Entry 5W5C (X-ray diffraction, 1.85 A resolution); this record covers chains B and C of the 6 polymer chains in the assembly.

== Chain B ==
Protein: Syntaxin-1A
Organism: Rattus norvegicus
Reference sequence: P32851 (STX1A_RAT); numbering as in UniProt (aligned over 191-256)
Amino-acid sequence (67 residues; each row starts with the number of its first residue):
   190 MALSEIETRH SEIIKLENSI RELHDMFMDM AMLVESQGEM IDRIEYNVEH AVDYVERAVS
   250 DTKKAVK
Not modelled in the structure: 190, 245-256
Sequence notes: initiating methionine (190)
Swiss-Prot annotation at these positions:
  - site: Lys-253, Ala-254 (Microbial infection: Cleavage)
  - cross-link (Glycyl lysine isopeptide (Lys-Gly)): Lys-252 (interchain with G-Cter in SUMO), Lys-253 (interchain with G-Cter in SUMO), Lys-256 (interchain with G-Cter in SUMO)

== Chain C ==
Protein: Synaptosomal-associated protein 25
Organism: Rattus norvegicus
Reference sequence: P60881 (SNP25_RAT), isoform P60881-2; residues 7-83 here = UniProt positions 7-83
Amino-acid sequence (77 residues; numbered 7 to 83; the number before each row is that of its first residue):
     7 MRNELEEMQR RADQLADESL ESTRRMLQLV EESKDAGIRT LVMLDEQGEQ LDRVEEGMNH
    67 INQDMKEAEK NLKDLGK
Not modelled in the structure: 7-9, 75-83

== Chain B / chain C interface ==
Pairs across the interface - 50 pairs, chain B then chain C:
  Leu-192(B) / Met-14(C)
  Leu-192(B) / Ala-18(C)  hydrophobic
  Ile-195(B) / Ala-18(C)
  Glu-196(B) / Leu-21(C)
  His-199(B) / Leu-21(C)
  His-199(B) / Glu-24(C)
  His-199(B) / Ser-25(C)  hydrogen bond
  Ile-202(B) / Ser-25(C)
  Ile-202(B) / Ser-28(C)
  Ile-202(B) / Met-32(C)
  Ile-203(B) / Ser-28(C)
  Leu-205(B) / Met-32(C)  hydrophobic
  Glu-206(B) / Ser-28(C)  hydrogen bond
  Glu-206(B) / Arg-31(C)  salt bridge
  Glu-206(B) / Met-32(C)
  Ile-209(B) / Met-32(C)  hydrophobic
  Ile-209(B) / Leu-35(C)  hydrophobic
  Ile-209(B) / Val-36(C)  hydrophobic
  Arg-210(B) / Leu-35(C)
  His-213(B) / Leu-35(C)
  His-213(B) / Glu-38(C)  salt bridge
  His-213(B) / Ser-39(C)
  Phe-216(B) / Ser-39(C)
  Phe-216(B) / Ala-42(C)
  Phe-216(B) / Gly-43(C)
  Met-217(B) / Glu-38(C)
  Met-217(B) / Ala-42(C)  hydrophobic
  Met-219(B) / Thr-46(C)
  Ala-220(B) / Thr-46(C)
  Ala-220(B) / Met-49(C)
  Val-223(B) / Thr-46(C)
  Val-223(B) / Met-49(C)  hydrophobic
  Val-223(B) / Gln-53(C)  hydrogen bond (backbone-side chain)
  Glu-224(B) / Met-49(C)
  Gly-227(B) / Gln-53(C)
  Ile-230(B) / Gln-53(C)
  Ile-230(B) / Gln-56(C)
  Ile-230(B) / Leu-57(C)  hydrophobic
  Asp-231(B) / Gln-56(C)  hydrogen bond
  Glu-234(B) / Gln-56(C)  hydrogen bond
  Glu-234(B) / Arg-59(C)  salt bridge
  Glu-234(B) / Val-60(C)
  Val-237(B) / Val-60(C)
  Val-237(B) / Gly-63(C)
  Val-237(B) / Met-64(C)  hydrophobic
  Ala-240(B) / Ile-67(C)
  Val-241(B) / Gly-63(C)
  Val-241(B) / His-66(C)
  Val-241(B) / Ile-67(C)
  Val-244(B) / Asp-70(C)
Also at the interface, not in a pair above, chain B (27 interface residues in all): Gln-226, Ile-233
Also at the interface, not in a pair above, chain C (31 interface residues in all): Arg-17, Ala-22, Thr-29, Arg-45, Leu-50

== In short ==
The interface between chain B and chain C involves 27 residues on one side and 31 on the other, with 5
hydrogen bonds and 3 salt bridges. Polar contacts include Glu-206(B)/Arg-31(C), His-213(B)/Glu-38(C) and
Glu-234(B)/Arg-59(C).
Here chain B is Syntaxin-1A and chain C is Synaptosomal-associated protein 25, both from Rattus norvegicus.
Entry 5W5C (Crystal structure of the primed SNARE-Complexin-Synaptotagmin-1 C2AB complex) was determined by
X-ray diffraction (same publication as 5W5D).
